Entry 8JRN (electron microscopy, 2.60 A resolution); this record covers chains C and A of the 4 polymer chains in the assembly.

# Chain C (and A)
Protein: Ubiquitin-protein ligase E3A
Source organism: Homo sapiens
Notes: EC 2.3.2.26; chain A of this document is another copy of the same molecule, construct and numbering; everything in this record applies to it too
UniProtKB: Q05086 (UBE3A_HUMAN); residues 1-875 here = UniProt positions 1-875
Amino-acid sequence (875 residues; numbered 1 to 875; the number before each row is that of its first residue):
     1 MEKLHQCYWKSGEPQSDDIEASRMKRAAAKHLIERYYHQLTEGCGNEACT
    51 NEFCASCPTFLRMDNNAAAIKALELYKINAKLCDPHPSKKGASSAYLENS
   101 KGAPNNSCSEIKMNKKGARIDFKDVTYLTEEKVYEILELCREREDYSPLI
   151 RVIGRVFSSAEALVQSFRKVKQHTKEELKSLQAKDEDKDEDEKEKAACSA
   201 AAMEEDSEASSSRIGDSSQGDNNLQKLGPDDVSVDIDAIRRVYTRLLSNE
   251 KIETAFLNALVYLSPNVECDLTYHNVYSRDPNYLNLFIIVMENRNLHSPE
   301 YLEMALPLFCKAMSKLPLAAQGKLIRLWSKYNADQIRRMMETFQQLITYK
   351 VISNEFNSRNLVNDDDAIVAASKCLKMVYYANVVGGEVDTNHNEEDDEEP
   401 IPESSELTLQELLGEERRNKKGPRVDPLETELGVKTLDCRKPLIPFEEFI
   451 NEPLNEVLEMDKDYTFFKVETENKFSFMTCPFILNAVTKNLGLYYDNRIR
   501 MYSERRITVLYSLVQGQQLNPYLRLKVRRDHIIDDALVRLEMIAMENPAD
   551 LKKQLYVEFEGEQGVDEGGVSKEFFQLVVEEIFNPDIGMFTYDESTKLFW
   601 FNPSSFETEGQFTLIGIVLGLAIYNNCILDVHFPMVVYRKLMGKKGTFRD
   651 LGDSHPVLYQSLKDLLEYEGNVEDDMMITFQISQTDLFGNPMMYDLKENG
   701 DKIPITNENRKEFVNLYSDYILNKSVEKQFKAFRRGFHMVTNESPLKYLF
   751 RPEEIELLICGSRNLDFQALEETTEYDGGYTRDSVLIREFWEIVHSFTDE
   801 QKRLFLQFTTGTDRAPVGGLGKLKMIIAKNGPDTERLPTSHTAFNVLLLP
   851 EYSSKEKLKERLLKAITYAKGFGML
Disordered / not traced: 1-119, 170-230, 870-875
Sequence notes: engineered mutation Ala843 (Cys in Q05086)
UniProt features mapped onto this chain:
  - zinc finger: Cys44 to Cys83 (C4-type)
  - region: Ile401 to Arg418 (E6-binding)
  - modified residue: Ser218 (Phosphoserine), Tyr659 (Phosphotyrosine)
  - natural variant: Thr129 (T129K: In AS; uncertain significance), Cys140 (C140R: May be associated with AS), Val156 (V156G: May be associated with AS), Asp235 (D235V: In AS; uncertain significance), Leu260 (L260H: In AS; uncertain significance; L260Q: In AS; uncertain significance), Leu286 (L286W: In AS; uncertain significance), Asn293 (N293T: May be associated with AS), Ser358 (S358T: May be associated with AS), Leu458 (L458P: In AS; uncertain significance), Pro481 (P481L: In AS; uncertain significance), Arg500 (R500P: In AS; uncertain significance), Met501 (M501I: May be associated with AS), 10 further natural variant entries in UniProt
  - mutagenesis: Phe750 (F750D: Disrupt trimer formation, 50-fold reduction in E3 ligase activity)
Reported in the primary citation:
  - self-association interface (contacts with another copy of this molecule): Ala486 to Val514
  - disease-associated variants - R505P: decreased stability with Protein E6
  - disease-associated variants - R505P: decreased catalytic activity on p53
  - conformationally variable residues (order/disorder transition): Glu398 to Lys420, Ala486 to Val514
  - conformationally variable residues (order/disorder transition): Ser503 to Val514 (from molecular simulation)
  - contacts within the chain: Asp496-Arg500 (salt bridge), Met501-Gln554, Arg505-Gln554 (hydrogen bond)
  - post-translational modification sites: Thr508 (citing earlier work)

# Chain C / chain A interface
Pairs across the interface (8; chain C residue first):
  Val509(C) - Leu519(A)
  Ser512(C) - Leu519(A)
  Leu513(C) - Leu519(A)  hydrophobic
  Leu513(C) - Pro521(A)  hydrophobic
  Leu519(C) - Val509(A)
  Leu519(C) - Ser512(A)
  Leu519(C) - Leu513(A)  hydrophobic
  Pro521(C) - Leu513(A)  hydrophobic

# Overview
Chain C and chain A each contribute 5 residues to their interface. UniProt lists one mutagenesis site on chain
C. From the paper: R505P of chain C reduces stability with Protein E6; a modification site at Thr508(C).
Both chains are Ubiquitin-protein ligase E3A (Homo sapiens). Entry 8JRN (Structure of E6AP-E6 complex in Att1
state) was determined by electron microscopy, deposited together with 8JRO, 8JRP, 8JRQ and 8JRR.
